PDB entry 5Z3N | X-ray diffraction, 1.91 A resolution | chains A and B of the 3 polymer chains in the assembly

# Chain A
Name: DNA polymerase I, thermostable
Organism: Thermus aquaticus
Notes: EC 2.7.7.7
Reference sequence: P19821 (DPO1_THEAQ); numbering as in UniProt (aligned over 294-832)
Sequence (539 residues; each row starts with the number of its first residue):
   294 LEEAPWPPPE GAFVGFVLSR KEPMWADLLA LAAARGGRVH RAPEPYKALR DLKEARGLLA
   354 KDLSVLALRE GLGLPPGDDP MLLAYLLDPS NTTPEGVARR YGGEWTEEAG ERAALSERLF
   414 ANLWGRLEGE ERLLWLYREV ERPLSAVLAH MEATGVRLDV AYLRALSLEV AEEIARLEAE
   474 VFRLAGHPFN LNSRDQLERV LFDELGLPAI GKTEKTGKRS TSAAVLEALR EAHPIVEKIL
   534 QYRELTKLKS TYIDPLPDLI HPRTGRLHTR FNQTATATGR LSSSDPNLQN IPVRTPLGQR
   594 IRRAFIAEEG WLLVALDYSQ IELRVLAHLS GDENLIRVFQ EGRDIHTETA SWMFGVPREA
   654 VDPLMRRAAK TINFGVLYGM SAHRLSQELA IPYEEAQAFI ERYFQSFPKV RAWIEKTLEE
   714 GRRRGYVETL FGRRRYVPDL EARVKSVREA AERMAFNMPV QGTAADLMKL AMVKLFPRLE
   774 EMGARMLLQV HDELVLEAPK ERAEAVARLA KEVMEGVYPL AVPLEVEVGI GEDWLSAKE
Ion coordination: Mg2+ site 1: Asp610, Tyr611, Asp785 (together with 2'-deoxyguanosine-5'-triphosphate); Mg2+ site 2: Asp610, Asp785 (together with 2'-deoxyguanosine-5'-triphosphate)
Residues lining bound ligands: 2'-deoxyguanosine-5'-triphosphate (DGT): Arg573, Asp610, Tyr611, Ser612, Gln613, Ile614, Glu615, His639, Arg659, Arg660, Lys663, Thr664, Phe667, Tyr671, Asn750, Asp785

# Chain B
Molecule: 12-nt DNA strand
Sequence (12 nucleotides; numbered 101 to 112; the number before each row is that of its first residue):
   101 GACCACGGCG CC
Modified positions: DOC (2',3'-dideoxycytidine-5'-monophosphate) at position 112

# How chain A and chain B interact
Contacting residue pairs - 38 pairs, chain A then chain B:
  Arg487(A) - DG107(B)  hydrogen bond to the phosphate
  Arg487(A) - DG108(B)  salt bridge to the phosphate
  Thr506(A) - DG107(B)  hydrogen bond to the phosphate
  Thr506(A) - DG108(B)  phosphate contact
  Glu507(A) - DG107(B)  phosphate contact
  Lys508(A) - DC106(B)  phosphate contact
  Lys508(A) - DG107(B)  hydrogen bond to the phosphate
  Thr509(A) - DC106(B)  phosphate contact
  Thr509(A) - DG107(B)  hydrogen bond to the phosphate
  Gly510(A) - DG107(B)  phosphate contact
  Ser513(A) - DG108(B)  hydrogen bond to the phosphate
  Thr514(A) - DG108(B)  hydrogen bond to the phosphate
  Ser515(A) - DG108(B)  phosphate contact
  Ser515(A) - DC109(B)  phosphate contact
  Ala516(A) - DC109(B)  hydrogen bond to the phosphate
  Arg536(A) - DG108(B)  hydrogen bond to the phosphate
  Arg536(A) - DC109(B)  salt bridge to the phosphate
  Lys540(A) - DG108(B)  base contact
  Lys540(A) - DC109(B)  hydrogen bond to the base
  Lys540(A) - DG110(B)  sugar contact
  Leu541(A) - DG110(B)  sugar contact
  Tyr545(A) - DG110(B)  sugar contact
  Arg573(A) - DOC_112(B)  hydrogen bond to the base
  Gln582(A) - DC111(B)  sugar contact
  Asn583(A) - DG110(B)  hydrogen bond to the base
  Asn583(A) - DC111(B)  sugar contact
  Ile584(A) - DC111(B)  sugar contact
  Pro585(A) - DG110(B)  phosphate contact
  Pro585(A) - DC111(B)  phosphate contact
  Val586(A) - DC111(B)  hydrogen bond to the phosphate
  Val586(A) - DOC_112(B)  phosphate contact
  Arg587(A) - DG110(B)  salt bridge to the phosphate
  Arg587(A) - DC111(B)  salt bridge to the phosphate
  Arg595(A) - DC111(B)  phosphate contact
  Arg660(A) - DOC_112(B)  base contact
  Val783(A) - DOC_112(B)  sugar contact
  His784(A) - DOC_112(B)  sugar contact
  Asp785(A) - DOC_112(B)  sugar contact
Interface residues without a listed pair, chain A (28 interface residues in all): Glu537, Asn580

# In short
Chain A and chain B form an interface of 28 and 7 residues respectively, with 12 hydrogen bonds and 4 salt
bridges. Polar contacts include Lys540(A)-DC109(B), Arg573(A)-DOC_112(B) and Asn583(A)-DG110(B). Bound to
chain A: 2'-deoxyguanosine-5'-triphosphate. Asp610(A), Tyr611(A) and Asp785(A) coordinate Mg2+ site 1.
Here chain A is DNA polymerase I, thermostable (Thermus aquaticus) and chain B is a 12-nt DNA strand. Entry
5Z3N (Structure of large fragment of DNA Polymerase I from Thermus aquaticus Host-Guest complex with the
unnatural ...) was determined by X-ray diffraction, deposited together with 5YTC, 5YTD, 5YTE, 5YTF, 5YTG and
5YTH.
